Entry 7QYJ (X-ray diffraction, 2.11 A resolution); this record covers chains A and B.

# Chain A (and B)
Name: BNR/Asp-box repeat protein
Organism: Tannerella forsythia
Notes: chain B of this document is another copy of the same molecule, construct and numbering; everything in this record applies to it too
Reference sequence: G8UIQ1 (G8UIQ1_TANFA); residues 34-552 here correspond to UniProt positions 21-539 (UniProt number = residue number - 13)
Chain sequence (519 residues; row label = number of the first residue in the row):
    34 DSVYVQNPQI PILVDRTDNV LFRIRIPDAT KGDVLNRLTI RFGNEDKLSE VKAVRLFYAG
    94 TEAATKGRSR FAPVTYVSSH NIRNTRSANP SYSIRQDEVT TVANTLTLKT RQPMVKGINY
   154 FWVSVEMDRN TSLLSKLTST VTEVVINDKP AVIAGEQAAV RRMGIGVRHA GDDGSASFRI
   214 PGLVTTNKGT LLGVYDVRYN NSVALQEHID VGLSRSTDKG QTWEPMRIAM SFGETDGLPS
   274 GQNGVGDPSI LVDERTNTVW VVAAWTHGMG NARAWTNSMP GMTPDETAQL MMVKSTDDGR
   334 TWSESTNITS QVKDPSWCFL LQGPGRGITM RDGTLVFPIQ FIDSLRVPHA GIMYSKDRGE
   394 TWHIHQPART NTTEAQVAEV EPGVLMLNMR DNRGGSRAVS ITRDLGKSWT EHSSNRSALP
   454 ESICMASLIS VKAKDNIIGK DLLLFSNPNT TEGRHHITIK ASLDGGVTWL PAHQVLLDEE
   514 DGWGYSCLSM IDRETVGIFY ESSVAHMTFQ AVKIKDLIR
Sequence notes: engineered mutation Ala-237 (Asp224 in G8UIQ1)
From the paper describing this entry:
  - catalytic residues: Glu-407, Tyr-518 (proposed by the authors, not directly observed)
  - mutagenesis - A307Y, N425W: abolished catalytic activity
  - mutagenesis - S235Y, V236Q, V236Y, R306A, I456Y: decreased catalytic activity
  - specificity-determining residues: Ser-235, Val-236, Arg-306

# How chain A and chain B interact
Residue-residue contacts (92):
  Lys-64(A) / Asp-318(B)  salt bridge
  Tyr-91(A) / Gly-270(B)
  Tyr-91(A) / Leu-271(B)  hydrophobic
  Tyr-91(A) / Pro-272(B)
  Ala-92(A) / Pro-272(B)
  Ala-92(A) / Gln-275(B)  hydrogen bond (backbone-side chain)
  Gly-93(A) / Leu-271(B)
  Gly-93(A) / Pro-272(B)
  Gly-93(A) / Gln-275(B)
  Thr-94(A) / Gln-275(B)  hydrogen bond (backbone-side chain)
  Thr-94(A) / Gly-301(B)
  Thr-94(A) / Met-302(B)
  Thr-94(A) / Gly-303(B)
  Glu-95(A) / Met-302(B)
  Glu-95(A) / Gly-303(B)
  Ala-96(A) / Met-302(B)
  Ala-96(A) / Gly-303(B)
  Ala-96(A) / Ala-305(B)  hydrophobic
  Ala-96(A) / Asn-310(B)
  Ala-97(A) / Asn-310(B)
  Ala-97(A) / Met-312(B)  hydrophobic
  Thr-98(A) / Thr-309(B)
  Thr-98(A) / Asn-310(B)  hydrogen bond
  Lys-99(A) / Asn-304(B)
  Lys-99(A) / Ala-305(B)
  Pro-106(A) / Gln-275(B)
  Pro-106(A) / Gly-303(B)
  Pro-106(A) / Asn-304(B)
  Val-107(A) / Asn-304(B)
  Ile-115(A) / Arg-116(B)
  Arg-116(A) / Ile-115(B)
  Arg-116(A) / Arg-116(B)
  Arg-116(A) / Gly-207(B)
  Asn-122(A) / Asn-233(B)  hydrogen bond
  Ser-124(A) / Asn-233(B)  hydrogen bond
  Ser-124(A) / His-241(B)
  Ser-124(A) / Pro-272(B)
  Ser-124(A) / Ser-273(B)
  Ser-124(A) / Gly-274(B)  hydrogen bond (backbone-backbone)
  Tyr-125(A) / Asn-233(B)  hydrogen bond
  Tyr-125(A) / Glu-240(B)  hydrogen bond
  Tyr-125(A) / Pro-272(B)
  Ile-127(A) / Glu-267(B)
  Ile-127(A) / Gly-270(B)
  Ile-127(A) / Leu-271(B)
  Ile-127(A) / Pro-272(B)  hydrophobic
  Gln-145(A) / Asp-269(B)  hydrogen bond (side chain-backbone)
  Gln-145(A) / Gly-270(B)
  Val-148(A) / Asp-318(B)
  Asn-233(A) / Asn-122(B)  hydrogen bond
  Asn-233(A) / Ser-124(B)  hydrogen bond
  Asn-233(A) / Tyr-125(B)  hydrogen bond
  Glu-240(A) / Tyr-125(B)  hydrogen bond
  His-241(A) / Ser-124(B)
  Glu-267(A) / Ile-127(B)
  Asp-269(A) / Gln-145(B)  hydrogen bond (backbone-side chain)
  Gly-270(A) / Tyr-91(B)
  Gly-270(A) / Ile-127(B)
  Gly-270(A) / Gln-145(B)
  Leu-271(A) / Ile-127(B)
  Leu-271(A) / Val-148(B)  hydrophobic
  Pro-272(A) / Tyr-91(B)
  Pro-272(A) / Ala-92(B)
  Pro-272(A) / Gly-93(B)
  Pro-272(A) / Ser-124(B)
  Pro-272(A) / Tyr-125(B)
  Pro-272(A) / Ile-127(B)
  Ser-273(A) / Ser-124(B)
  Gly-274(A) / Ser-124(B)  hydrogen bond (backbone-backbone)
  Gln-275(A) / Ala-92(B)  hydrogen bond (side chain-backbone)
  Gln-275(A) / Gly-93(B)
  Gln-275(A) / Thr-94(B)  hydrogen bond (side chain-backbone)
  Gln-275(A) / Pro-106(B)
  Gly-301(A) / Thr-94(B)
  Met-302(A) / Thr-94(B)
  Met-302(A) / Glu-95(B)
  Met-302(A) / Ala-96(B)
  Gly-303(A) / Thr-94(B)
  Gly-303(A) / Glu-95(B)
  Gly-303(A) / Ala-96(B)
  Gly-303(A) / Pro-106(B)
  Asn-304(A) / Pro-106(B)
  Asn-304(A) / Val-107(B)
  Ala-305(A) / Ala-96(B)  hydrophobic
  Thr-309(A) / Thr-98(B)
  Asn-310(A) / Ala-96(B)
  Asn-310(A) / Ala-97(B)  hydrogen bond (side chain-backbone)
  Asn-310(A) / Thr-98(B)  hydrogen bond
  Met-312(A) / Ala-97(B)  hydrophobic
  Met-312(A) / Thr-98(B)
  Asp-318(A) / Lys-64(B)  salt bridge
  Asp-318(A) / Val-148(B)
Interface residues without a listed pair, chain A (43 interface residues in all): Pro-123, Ser-126, Asn-234
Interface residues without a listed pair, chain B (44 interface residues in all): Lys-99, Pro-123, Ser-126, Asn-234

# Summary
43 residues of chain A and 44 residues of chain B are in contact; the contacts include 19 hydrogen bonds and 2
salt bridges. Polar contacts include Lys-64(A)/Asp-318(B), Ala-92(A)/Gln-275(B) and Thr-94(A)/Gln-275(B). From
the paper: catalytic residues Glu-407(A) and Tyr-518(A); S235Y, V236Q and V236Y of chain A, among others,
reduce catalytic activity; 7 substitutions were tested in all.
Chain A and chain B are both BNR/Asp-box repeat protein (Tannerella forsythia); the structure, The structure
of T. forsythia NanH, was determined by X-ray diffraction, deposited together with 7QY8, 7QY9, 7QYP and 7QZ3.
